PDB entry 5C5J | X-ray diffraction, 2.10 A resolution | chains F and H of the 3 polymer chains in the assembly

Chain F:
Molecule: DNA polymerase IV
Source organism: Escherichia coli
Notes: EC 2.7.7.7
UniProt: W8STT9 (W8STT9_ECOLX); numbering as in UniProt (aligned over 2-351)
Sequence (352 residues; row label = number of the first residue in the row; numbering starts at 0):
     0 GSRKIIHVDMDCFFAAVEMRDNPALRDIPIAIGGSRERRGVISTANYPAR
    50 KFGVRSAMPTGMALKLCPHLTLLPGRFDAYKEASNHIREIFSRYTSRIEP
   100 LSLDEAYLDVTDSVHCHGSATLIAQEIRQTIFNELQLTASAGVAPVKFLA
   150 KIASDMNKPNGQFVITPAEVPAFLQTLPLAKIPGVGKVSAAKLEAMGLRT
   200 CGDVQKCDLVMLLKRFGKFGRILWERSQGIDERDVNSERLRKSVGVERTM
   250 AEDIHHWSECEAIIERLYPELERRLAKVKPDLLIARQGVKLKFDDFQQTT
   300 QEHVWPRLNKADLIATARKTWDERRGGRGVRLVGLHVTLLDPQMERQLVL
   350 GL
Unresolved in the structure: 342-351
Construct notes: expression tag (0-1)

Chain H:
Molecule: 18-nt DNA strand
Sequence (18 nucleotides; row label = number of the first residue in the row):
   856 TCTAGGGTCCTAGGACCC
Unresolved in the structure: 856-859

How chain F and chain H interact:
Pairs across the interface (28; chain F residue first):
  Ser-101(F) / DC873(H)  sugar contact
  Asp-103(F) / DC873(H)  sugar contact
  Glu-104(F) / DC873(H)  sugar contact
  Lys-150(F) / DC873(H)  salt bridge to the phosphate
  Ile-181(F) / DC872(H)  phosphate contact
  Pro-182(F) / DC872(H)  phosphate contact
  Gly-183(F) / DC871(H)  hydrogen bond to the phosphate
  Gly-183(F) / DC872(H)  hydrogen bond to the phosphate
  Val-184(F) / DC872(H)  phosphate contact
  Gly-185(F) / DC871(H)  hydrogen bond to the phosphate
  Gly-185(F) / DC872(H)  phosphate contact
  Lys-186(F) / DC871(H)  hydrogen bond to the phosphate
  Val-187(F) / DA870(H)  phosphate contact
  Val-187(F) / DC871(H)  hydrogen bond to the phosphate
  Ser-188(F) / DA870(H)  phosphate contact
  Ser-188(F) / DC871(H)  hydrogen bond to the phosphate
  Arg-285(F) / DC865(H)  sugar contact
  Arg-285(F) / DT866(H)  salt bridge to the phosphate
  Thr-298(F) / DG868(H)  hydrogen bond to the phosphate
  Thr-299(F) / DA867(H)  phosphate contact
  Thr-299(F) / DG868(H)  hydrogen bond to the phosphate
  Gln-300(F) / DA867(H)  phosphate contact
  Glu-301(F) / DT866(H)  sugar contact
  Glu-301(F) / DA867(H)  hydrogen bond to the phosphate
  His-302(F) / DT866(H)  phosphate contact
  Val-303(F) / DC865(H)  phosphate contact
  Val-303(F) / DT866(H)  hydrogen bond to the phosphate
  Arg-323(F) / DG868(H)  salt bridge to the phosphate
Also at the interface, not in a pair above, chain F (21 interface residues in all): Gln-297

In short:
The interface between chain F and chain H involves 21 residues on one side and 8 on the other; the contacts
include 10 hydrogen bonds and 3 salt bridges. Among the polar pairs are Gly-183(F)/DC871(H),
Gly-183(F)/DC872(H) and Gly-185(F)/DC871(H).
Chain F is DNA polymerase IV (Escherichia coli) and chain H is an 18-nt DNA strand; the structure, Poymerase
Nucleotide complex, was determined by X-ray diffraction.
